Entry 1GHQ (X-ray diffraction, 2.04 A resolution); this record covers chains A and C of the 3 polymer chains in the assembly.

== Chain A ==
Molecule: Complement C3
Organism: Homo sapiens
Notes: fragment: fragment of alpha chain
UniProtKB: P01024 (CO3_HUMAN); the construct has insertions or renumbered stretches relative to UniProt, so the offset changes along the chain: 3-294 = UniProt 996-1287; 296-308 = UniProt 1288-1300
Sequence (308 residues; row label = number of the first residue in the row):
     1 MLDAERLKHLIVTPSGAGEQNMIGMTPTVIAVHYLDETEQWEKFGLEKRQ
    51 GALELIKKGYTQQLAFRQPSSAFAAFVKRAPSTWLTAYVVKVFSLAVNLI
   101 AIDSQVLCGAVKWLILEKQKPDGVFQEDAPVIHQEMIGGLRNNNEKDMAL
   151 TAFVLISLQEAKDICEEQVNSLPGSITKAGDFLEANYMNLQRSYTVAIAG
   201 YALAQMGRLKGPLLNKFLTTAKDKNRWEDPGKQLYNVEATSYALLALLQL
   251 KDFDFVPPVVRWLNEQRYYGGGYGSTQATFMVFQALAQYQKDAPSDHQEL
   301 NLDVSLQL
Disordered / not traced: 308
Disulfide bonds: C108-C165
Construct notes: cloning artifact (1-2); engineered mutation A17 (Cys1010 in P01024); insertion (295)
Metal / ion sites: Zn2+ near E117 (its only coordinating residue here)
Small-molecule neighbours: 2-acetamido-2-deoxy-alpha-D-glucopyranose (NDG): P173, G174, T177

== Chain C ==
Molecule: CR2/CD121/C3D/epstein-barr virus receptor
Organism: Homo sapiens
Notes: fragment: sequence database residues 21-153
UniProtKB: P20023 (CR2_HUMAN); residues 2-134 here correspond to UniProt positions 21-153 (UniProt number = residue number + 19)
Sequence (134 residues; row label = number of the first residue in the row):
     1 AISCGSPPPILNGRISYYSTPIAVGTVIRYSCSGTFRLIGEKSLLCITKD
    51 KVDGTWDKPAPKCEYFNKYSSCPEPIVPGGYKIRGSTPYRHGDSVTFACK
   101 TNFSMNGNKSVWCQANNMWGPTRLPTCVSVFPLE
Disulfide bonds: C4-C46, C32-C63, C72-C113, C99-C127
Construct notes: cloning artifact (1)
Small-molecule neighbours: 2-acetamido-2-deoxy-alpha-D-glucopyranose (NDG): T101, N102, F131
UniProt features mapped onto this chain:
  - glycosylation (N-linked (GlcNAc...) asparagine): N102, N108

== How chain A and chain C interact ==
Pairs across the interface (7; chain A residue first):
  P121(A) - P132(C)
  T177(A) - F131(C)
  D181(A) - F131(C)
  D181(A) - L133(C)
  D181(A) - E134(C)
  F182(A) - L133(C)  hydrophobic
  A185(A) - L133(C)  hydrophobic
Other interface residues (no listed pair), chain A (8 interface residues in all): D122, G174, K178

== Summary ==
The interface between chain A and chain C involves 8 residues on one side and 4 on the other.
2-acetamido-2-deoxy-alpha-D-glucopyranose is bound between chain A and chain C.
Here chain A is Complement C3 and chain C is CR2/CD121/C3D/epstein-barr virus receptor, both from Homo
sapiens. Entry 1GHQ (CR2-C3D complex structure) was determined by X-ray diffraction.
